Entry 3L0M (X-ray diffraction, 3.45 A resolution); this record covers chain A.

# Chain A
Protein: DrrA
From: Legionella pneumophila
Notes: fragment: Rab1-activation domain, P4M domain
UniProtKB: Q29ST3 (Q29ST3_LEGPN); residue numbers follow UniProt; this construct covers 317-647
Amino-acid sequence (336 residues; row label = number of the first residue in the row):
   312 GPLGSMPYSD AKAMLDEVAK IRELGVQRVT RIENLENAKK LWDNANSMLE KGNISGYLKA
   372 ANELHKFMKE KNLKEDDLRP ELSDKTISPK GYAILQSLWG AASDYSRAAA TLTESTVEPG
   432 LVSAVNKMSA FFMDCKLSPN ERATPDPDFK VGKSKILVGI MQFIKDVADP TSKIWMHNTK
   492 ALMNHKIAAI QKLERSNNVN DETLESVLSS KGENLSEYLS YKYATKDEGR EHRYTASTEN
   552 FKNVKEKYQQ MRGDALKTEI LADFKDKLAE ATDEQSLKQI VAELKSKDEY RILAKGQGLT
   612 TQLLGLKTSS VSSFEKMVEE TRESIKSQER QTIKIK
Disordered / not traced: 312, 641-647
Construct notes: expression tag (312-316)
Modified / non-standard residues: Mse317, Mse325, Mse359, Mse379, Mse439, Mse444, Mse472, Mse487, Mse494, Mse562, Mse628 (selenomethionine; parent Met)
Reported in the primary citation:
  - mutagenesis - R541A/K568A, K568A/T619A: abolished binding to PtdIns(4)P
  - binding site for sulfate ion: Arg541, Lys568, Thr619
  - mutagenesis - G431D, A435D: abolished catalytic activity
  - mutagenesis - W410D, N451A/R453A: decreased catalytic activity

# Summary
The paper reports a binding site for sulfate ion at Arg541, Lys568 and Thr619; R541A/K568A and K568A/T619A
abolish binding to PtdIns(4)P; 6 substitutions were tested in all.
Chain A is DrrA (Legionella pneumophila); the structure, Crystal structure of Rab1-activation domain and P4M
domain of SidM/DrrA from legionella, was determined by X-ray diffraction together with 3L0I from the same
study.
